PDB entry 7OE0 | electron microscopy, 2.69 A resolution | chains L and A of the 20 polymer chains in the assembly

[Chain L]
Protein: 30S ribosomal protein S12
Source organism: Escherichia coli BW25113
Reference sequence: A0A4S5B3M5 (A0A4S5B3M5_ECOLI); residues 1-123 here correspond to UniProt positions 2-124 (UniProt number = residue number + 1)
Sequence (123 residues; each row starts with the number of its first residue):
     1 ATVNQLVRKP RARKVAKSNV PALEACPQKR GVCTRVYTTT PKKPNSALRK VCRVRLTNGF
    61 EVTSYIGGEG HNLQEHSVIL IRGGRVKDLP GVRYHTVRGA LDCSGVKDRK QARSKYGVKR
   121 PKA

[Chain A]
Molecule: 16S rRNA
Source organism: Escherichia coli BW25113
Sequence (1542 nucleotides; numbered 1 to 1542; the number before each row is that of its first residue):
     1 AAAUUGAAGA GUUUGAUCAU GGCUCAGAUU GAACGCUGGC GGCAGGCCUA ACACAUGCAA
    61 GUCGAACGGU AACAGGAAGA AGCUUGCUUC UUUGCUGACG AGUGGCGGAC GGGUGAGUAA
   121 UGUCUGGGAA ACUGCCUGAU GGAGGGGGAU AACUACUGGA AACGGUAGCU AAUACCGCAU
   181 AACGUCGCAA GACCAAAGAG GGGGACCUUC GGGCCUCUUG CCAUCGGAUG UGCCCAGAUG
   241 GGAUUAGCUA GUAGGUGGGG UAACGGCUCA CCUAGGCGAC GAUCCCUAGC UGGUCUGAGA
   301 GGAUGACCAG CCACACUGGA ACUGAGACAC GGUCCAGACU CCUACGGGAG GCAGCAGUGG
   361 GGAAUAUUGC ACAAUGGGCG CAAGCCUGAU GCAGCCAUGC CGCGUGUAUG AAGAAGGCCU
   421 UCGGGUUGUA AAGUACUUUC AGCGGGGAGG AAGGGAGUAA AGUUAAUACC UUUGCUCAUU
   481 GACGUUACCC GCAGAAGAAG CACCGGCUAA CUCCGUGCCA GCAGCCGCGG UAAUACGGAG
   541 GGUGCAAGCG UUAAUCGGAA UUACUGGGCG UAAAGCGCAC GCAGGCGGUU UGUUAAGUCA
   601 GAUGUGAAAU CCCCGGGCUC AACCUGGGAA CUGCAUCUGA UACUGGCAAG CUUGAGUCUC
   661 GUAGAGGGGG GUAGAAUUCC AGGUGUAGCG GUGAAAUGCG UAGAGAUCUG GAGGAAUACC
   721 GGUGGCGAAG GCGGCCCCCU GGACGAAGAC UGACGCUCAG GUGCGAAAGC GUGGGGAGCA
   781 AACAGGAUUA GAUACCCUGG UAGUCCACGC CGUAAACGAU GUCGACUUGG AGGUUGUGCC
   841 CUUGAGGCGU GGCUUCCGGA GCUAACGCGU UAAGUCGACC GCCUGGGGAG UACGGCCGCA
   901 AGGUUAAAAC UCAAAUGAAU UGACGGGGGC CCGCACAAGC GGUGGAGCAU GUGGUUUAAU
   961 UCGAUGCAAC GCGAAGAACC UUACCUGGUC UUGACAUCCA CGGAAGUUUU CAGAGAUGAG
  1021 AAUGUGCCUU CGGGAACCGU GAGACAGGUG CUGCAUGGCU GUCGUCAGCU CGUGUUGUGA
  1081 AAUGUUGGGU UAAGUCCCGC AACGAGCGCA ACCCUUAUCC UUUGUUGCCA GCGGUCCGGC
  1141 CGGGAACUCA AAGGAGACUG CCAGUGAUAA ACUGGAGGAA GGUGGGGAUG ACGUCAAGUC
  1201 AUCAUGGCCC UUACGACCAG GGCUACACAC GUGCUACAAU GGCGCAUACA AAGAGAAGCG
  1261 ACCUCGCGAG AGCAAGCGGA CCUCAUAAAG UGCGUCGUAG UCCGGAUUGG AGUCUGCAAC
  1321 UCGACUCCAU GAAGUCGGAA UCGCUAGUAA UCGUGGAUCA GAAUGCCACG GUGAAUACGU
  1381 UCCCGGGCCU UGUACACACC GCCCGUCACA CCAUGGGAGU GGGUUGCAAA AGAAGUAGGU
  1441 AGCUUAACCU UCGGGAGGGC GCUUACCACU UUGUGAUUCA UGACUGGGGU GAAGUCGUAA
  1501 CAAGGUAACC GUAGGGGAAC CUGCGGUUGG AUCACCUCCU UA
Disordered / not traced: 1-4, 1398-1408, 1494-1498, 1531-1542
Reported in the primary citation:
  - conformationally variable residues (order/disorder transition): A1398 to U1406, U1495 to U1498

[Chain L / chain A interface]
Pairs across the interface (115):
  Ala1(L) - G568(A)  base contact
  Ala1(L) - C882(A)  base contact
  Thr2(L) - C880(A)  phosphate contact
  Asn4(L) - G585(A)  hydrogen bond to the sugar
  Asn4(L) - C879(A)  hydrogen bond to the phosphate
  Asn4(L) - C880(A)  phosphate contact
  Gln5(L) - C880(A)  base contact
  Gln5(L) - G881(A)  hydrogen bond to the base
  Gln5(L) - C882(A)  base contact
  Leu6(L) - C564(A)  phosphate contact
  Arg8(L) - C880(A)  salt bridge to the phosphate
  Arg8(L) - G881(A)  salt bridge to the phosphate
  Arg11(L) - U562(A)  phosphate contact
  Arg11(L) - A563(A)  base contact
  Arg11(L) - C564(A)  salt bridge to the phosphate
  Arg11(L) - G567(A)  hydrogen bond to the base
  Arg11(L) - U884(A)  hydrogen bond to the base
  Ala12(L) - U562(A)  hydrogen bond to the sugar
  Arg13(L) - G302(A)  hydrogen bond to the phosphate
  Arg13(L) - A303(A)  salt bridge to the phosphate
  Arg13(L) - C556(A)  salt bridge to the phosphate
  Arg13(L) - U562(A)  hydrogen bond to the sugar
  Lys14(L) - U561(A)  phosphate contact
  Lys14(L) - U562(A)  base contact
  Lys14(L) - U884(A)  sugar contact
  Lys17(L) - A909(A)  phosphate contact
  Lys17(L) - C910(A)  salt bridge to the phosphate
  Ser18(L) - A554(A)  phosphate contact
  Val20(L) - A553(A)  phosphate contact
  Val20(L) - A554(A)  phosphate contact
  Leu23(L) - A553(A)  sugar contact
  Ala25(L) - A553(A)  hydrogen bond to the sugar
  Ala25(L) - A554(A)  sugar contact
  Cys26(L) - A363(A)  hydrogen bond to the base
  Cys26(L) - A553(A)  sugar contact
  Pro27(L) - A363(A)  base contact
  Pro27(L) - U552(A)  hydrogen bond to the sugar
  Pro27(L) - A553(A)  sugar contact
  Gln28(L) - A33(A)  hydrogen bond to the sugar
  Gln28(L) - C34(A)  sugar contact
  Gln28(L) - A363(A)  base contact
  Lys29(L) - G362(A)  phosphate contact
  Lys29(L) - A363(A)  salt bridge to the phosphate
  Arg30(L) - G362(A)  salt bridge to the phosphate
  Arg30(L) - A363(A)  salt bridge to the phosphate
  Lys42(L) - C912(A)  salt bridge to the phosphate
  Lys42(L) - A913(A)  phosphate contact
  Pro44(L) - C518(A)  base contact
  Asn45(L) - G527(A)  hydrogen bond to the base
  Asn45(L) - C528(A)  hydrogen bond to the base
  Asn45(L) - G529(A)  base contact
  Ser46(L) - C518(A)  hydrogen bond to the phosphate
  Ser46(L) - C519(A)  hydrogen bond to the phosphate
  Ser46(L) - G529(A)  hydrogen bond to the base
  Ala47(L) - C519(A)  phosphate contact
  Ala47(L) - A520(A)  phosphate contact
  Leu48(L) - A520(A)  hydrogen bond to the phosphate
  Arg49(L) - G521(A)  hydrogen bond to the base
  Arg49(L) - C522(A)  base contact
  Arg49(L) - A523(A)  base contact
  Lys50(L) - A520(A)  salt bridge to the phosphate
  Lys50(L) - G521(A)  salt bridge to the phosphate
  Thr57(L) - G362(A)  phosphate contact
  Thr57(L) - A363(A)  hydrogen bond to the phosphate
  Tyr65(L) - C522(A)  hydrogen bond to the phosphate
  Gly67(L) - C522(A)  phosphate contact
  Gly68(L) - G521(A)  phosphate contact
  Gly68(L) - C522(A)  hydrogen bond to the phosphate
  Glu69(L) - A520(A)  hydrogen bond to the sugar
  Glu69(L) - G521(A)  phosphate contact
  Gly70(L) - G521(A)  phosphate contact
  Leu80(L) - A363(A)  sugar contact
  Arg82(L) - U551(A)  sugar contact
  Arg82(L) - U552(A)  sugar contact
  Gly83(L) - U552(A)  hydrogen bond to the sugar
  Gly83(L) - A553(A)  phosphate contact
  Gly84(L) - A553(A)  phosphate contact
  Arg85(L) - C525(A)  salt bridge to the phosphate
  Val86(L) - A523(A)  base contact
  Lys87(L) - A523(A)  hydrogen bond to the base
  Lys87(L) - C526(A)  salt bridge to the phosphate
  Pro90(L) - U911(A)  phosphate contact
  Pro90(L) - C912(A)  phosphate contact
  Gly91(L) - U911(A)  phosphate contact
  Arg93(L) - C910(A)  salt bridge to the phosphate
  Val97(L) - C34(A)  sugar contact
  Ala100(L) - G35(A)  phosphate contact
  Arg109(L) - G537(A)  salt bridge to the phosphate
  Arg109(L) - G538(A)  salt bridge to the phosphate
  Lys110(L) - G538(A)  hydrogen bond to the phosphate
  Lys110(L) - A539(A)  phosphate contact
  Gln111(L) - G538(A)  hydrogen bond to the phosphate
  Gln111(L) - A539(A)  hydrogen bond to the phosphate
  Ala112(L) - A502(A)  phosphate contact
  Ala112(L) - C503(A)  phosphate contact
  Arg113(L) - C36(A)  hydrogen bond to the sugar
  Arg113(L) - C501(A)  salt bridge to the phosphate
  Arg113(L) - A502(A)  hydrogen bond to the phosphate
  Ser114(L) - G35(A)  hydrogen bond to the sugar
  Ser114(L) - C36(A)  sugar contact
  Ser114(L) - C501(A)  hydrogen bond to the phosphate
  Ser114(L) - A502(A)  hydrogen bond to the phosphate
  Lys115(L) - A502(A)  phosphate contact
  Lys115(L) - C503(A)  salt bridge to the phosphate
  Lys115(L) - G550(A)  sugar contact
  Tyr116(L) - C522(A)  sugar contact
  Gly117(L) - G35(A)  sugar contact
  Gly117(L) - C36(A)  phosphate contact
  Val118(L) - C36(A)  sugar contact
  Lys119(L) - C36(A)  salt bridge to the phosphate
  Lys119(L) - U37(A)  phosphate contact
  Arg120(L) - C36(A)  phosphate contact
  Arg120(L) - U37(A)  hydrogen bond to the phosphate
  Arg120(L) - G500(A)  salt bridge to the phosphate
  Arg120(L) - C501(A)  salt bridge to the phosphate
Other interface residues (no listed pair), chain L (61 interface residues in all): Arg98, Gly99, Asp108
Other interface residues (no listed pair), chain A (53 interface residues in all): A32, A759, C883

[Summary]
61 residues of chain L and 53 residues of chain A are in contact, with 34 hydrogen bonds and 22 salt bridges.
Among the polar pairs are Gln5(L)-G881(A), Arg11(L)-G567(A) and Arg11(L)-U884(A). The paper reports
conformational variability at A1398(A) and U1495(A).
Here chain L is 30S ribosomal protein S12 and chain A is 16S rRNA, both from Escherichia coli BW25113. Entry
7OE0 (E. coli pre-30S delta rbfA ribosomal subunit class F) was determined by electron microscopy together
with 7OE1 and 7OI0 from the same study.
